PDB entry 7DQC | X-ray diffraction, 2.71 A resolution | chains A and E of the 6 polymer chains in the assembly

== Chain A ==
Name: V-type sodium ATPase catalytic subunit A
From: Enterococcus hirae (strain ATCC 9790 / DSM 20160 / JCM 8729 / LMG 6399 / NBRC 3181 / NCIMB 6459 / NCDO 1258)
Notes: EC 7.2.2.1
UniProtKB: Q08636 (NTPA_ENTHA); residues 1-593 here = UniProt positions 1-593
Chain sequence (600 residues; each row starts with the number of its first residue; numbers below 1 keep their minus sign (Gly-6 is residue -6)):
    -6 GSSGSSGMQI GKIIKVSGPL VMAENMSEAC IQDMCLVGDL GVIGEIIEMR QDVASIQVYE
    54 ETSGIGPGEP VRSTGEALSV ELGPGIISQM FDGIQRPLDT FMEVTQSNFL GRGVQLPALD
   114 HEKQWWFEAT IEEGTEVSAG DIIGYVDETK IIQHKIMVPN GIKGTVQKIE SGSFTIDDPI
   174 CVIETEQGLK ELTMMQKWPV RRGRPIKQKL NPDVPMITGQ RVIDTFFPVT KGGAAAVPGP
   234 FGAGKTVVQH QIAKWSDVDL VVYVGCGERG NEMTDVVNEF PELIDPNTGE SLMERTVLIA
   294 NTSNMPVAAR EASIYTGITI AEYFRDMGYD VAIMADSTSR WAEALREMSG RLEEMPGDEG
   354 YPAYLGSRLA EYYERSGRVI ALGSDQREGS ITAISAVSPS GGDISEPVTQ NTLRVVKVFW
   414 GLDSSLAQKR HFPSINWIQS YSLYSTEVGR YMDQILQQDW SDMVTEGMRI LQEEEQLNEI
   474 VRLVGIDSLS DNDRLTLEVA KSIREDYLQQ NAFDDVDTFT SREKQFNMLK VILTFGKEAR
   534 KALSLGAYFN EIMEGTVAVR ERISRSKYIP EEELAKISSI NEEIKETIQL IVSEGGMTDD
Disordered / not traced: -6 to 0, 587-593
Differences from the reference sequence: expression tag (-6 to 0); engineered mutation Cys23 (Ser in Q08636)
UniProt features mapped onto this chain:
  - binding site (ATP): Gly232 to Thr239

== Chain E ==
Name: V-type sodium ATPase subunit B
From: Enterococcus hirae (strain ATCC 9790 / DSM 20160 / JCM 8729 / LMG 6399 / NBRC 3181 / NCIMB 6459 / NCDO 1258)
UniProtKB: Q08637 (NTPB_ENTHA); residue numbers follow UniProt; this construct covers 1-458
Chain sequence (465 residues; row label = number of the first residue in the row; numbers below 1 keep their minus sign (Gly-6 is residue -6)):
    -6 GSSGSSGMIK EYRTIKEVVG PLMAVEKVSG VKYEELIEVR MQNGEIRRGQ VLEVQEDKAM
    54 VQIFEGTSGI CLKNSSVRFL GHPLQLGVSE DMIGRVFDGL GRPKDNGPEI LPEKYLDING
   114 EVINPIARDY PDEFIQTGIS AIDHLNTLVR GQKLPVFSGS GLPHKELAAQ IARQATVLDS
   174 SDDFAVVFAA IGITFEEAEF FMEDFRQTGA IDRSVMFMNL ANDPAIERIA TPRMALTAAE
   234 YLAYEKGMHV LVIMTDMTNY AEALREISAA RREVPGRRGY PGYLYTNLAT LFERAGRIRG
   294 LKGSVTQIPI LTMPEDDKTH PIPDLTGYIT EGQIILTREL YKSGIQPPID VLPSLSRLKD
   354 KGTGAGKTRE DHAATMNQLF AAYAQGKQAK ELAVVLGESA LSDIDKIYAK FAERFENEYV
   414 NQGFYTNRTI TETLDLGWEL LAMLPRTELK RIKDDLLDKY LPEGK
Disordered / not traced: -6 to 1, 452-458
Differences from the reference sequence: expression tag (-6 to 0); engineered mutation Cys64 (Asn in Q08637)

== Chain A / chain E interface ==
Cross-chain cystine bridges: Cys23(A)-Cys64(E)
Residue-residue contacts (42; chain A residue first):
  Ser20(A) - Lys66(E)
  Cys23(A) - Ile63(E)
  Cys23(A) - Cys64(E)  disulfide
  Ile24(A) - Val11(E)  hydrophobic
  Ile24(A) - Thr60(E)
  Ile24(A) - Gly62(E)  hydrogen bond (backbone-backbone)
  Ile24(A) - Ile63(E)  hydrogen bond (backbone-backbone)
  Gln25(A) - Ser61(E)
  Glu41(A) - Val11(E)
  Glu41(A) - Val12(E)
  Met42(A) - Glu10(E)
  Met42(A) - Val11(E)  hydrogen bond (backbone-backbone)
  Met42(A) - Leu65(E)  hydrophobic
  Arg43(A) - Lys9(E)
  Arg43(A) - Glu10(E)
  Arg43(A) - Val12(E)
  Gln44(A) - Lys9(E)  hydrogen bond (backbone-backbone)
  Arg195(A) - Glu38(E)  salt bridge
  Lys202(A) - Phe188(E)
  Leu203(A) - Phe188(E)
  Asn204(A) - Glu192(E)
  Pro205(A) - Glu189(E)
  Glu346(A) - Arg265(E)  hydrogen bond (backbone-side chain)
  Met348(A) - Ala262(E)
  Met348(A) - Glu266(E)
  Asp351(A) - Arg258(E)  salt bridge
  Asp351(A) - Arg271(E)
  Ala356(A) - Arg258(E)
  Ala356(A) - Glu259(E)
  Ala356(A) - Ala262(E)  hydrophobic
  Tyr357(A) - Glu259(E)
  Ser360(A) - Arg221(E)
  Ser360(A) - Glu259(E)  hydrogen bond
  Ala363(A) - Ala214(E)
  Glu367(A) - Thr187(E)
  Glu367(A) - Phe188(E)  hydrogen bond (side chain-backbone)
  Glu367(A) - Asn215(E)
  Arg407(A) - Gly185(E)
  Arg407(A) - Asn252(E)  hydrogen bond
  Val408(A) - Thr187(E)
  Lys410(A) - Glu189(E)  salt bridge
  Tyr437(A) - Glu189(E)  hydrogen bond
Also at the interface, not in a pair above, chain A (28 interface residues in all): Ala22, Ile40, Glu364
Also at the interface, not in a pair above, chain E (31 interface residues in all): Arg40, Glu196, Val267, Pro268

== Overview ==
28 residues of chain A and 31 residues of chain E are in contact; the contacts include 1 disulfide bond, 9
hydrogen bonds and 3 salt bridges. Polar contacts include Arg195(A)-Glu38(E), Asp351(A)-Arg258(E) and
Lys410(A)-Glu189(E). From UniProt: 8 ATP-binding residues on chain A.
Here chain A is V-type sodium ATPase catalytic subunit A and chain E is V-type sodium ATPase subunit B, both
from Enterococcus hirae (strain ATCC 9790 / DSM 20160 / JCM 8729 / LMG 6399 / NBRC 3181 / NCIMB 6459 / NCDO
1258). Entry 7DQC (Crystal structure of nucleotide-free mutant A(S23C)3B(N64C)3 complex from Enterococcus
hirae V-ATPase) was determined by X-ray diffraction.
